PDB entry 8XIW | electron microscopy, 2.85 A resolution | chains E and F of the 7 polymer chains in the assembly

[Chain E]
Name: Methane monooxygenase
From: Methylosinus sporium
UniProt: Q27RN7 (Q27RN7_METSR); residue numbers follow UniProt; this construct covers 1-526
Sequence (526 residues; row label = number of the first residue in the row):
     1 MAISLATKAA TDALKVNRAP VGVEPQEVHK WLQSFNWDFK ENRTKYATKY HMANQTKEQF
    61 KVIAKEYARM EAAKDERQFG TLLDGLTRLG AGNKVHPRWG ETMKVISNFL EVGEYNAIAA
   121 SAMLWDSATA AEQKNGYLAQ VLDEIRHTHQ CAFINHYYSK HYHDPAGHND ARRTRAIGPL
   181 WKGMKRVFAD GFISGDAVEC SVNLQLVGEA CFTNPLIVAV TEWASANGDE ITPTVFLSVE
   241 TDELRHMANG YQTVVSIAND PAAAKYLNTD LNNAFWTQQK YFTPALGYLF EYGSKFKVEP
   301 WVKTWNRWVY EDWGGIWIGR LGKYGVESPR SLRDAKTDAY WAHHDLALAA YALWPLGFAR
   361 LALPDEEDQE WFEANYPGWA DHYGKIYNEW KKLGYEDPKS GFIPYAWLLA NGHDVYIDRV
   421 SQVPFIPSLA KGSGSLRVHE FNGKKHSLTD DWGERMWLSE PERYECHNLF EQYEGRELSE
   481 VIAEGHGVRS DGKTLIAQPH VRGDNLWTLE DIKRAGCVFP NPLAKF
Not modelled in the structure: 1-15
Bound ions: Fe ion site 1: Glu114, Glu144, His147, Glu243; Fe ion site 2: Glu144, Glu209, Glu243, His246
What the authors report for this chain:
  - Fe ion coordination: Glu243

[Chain F]
Name: Methane monooxygenase
From: Methylosinus sporium
UniProt: Q27RN6 (Q27RN6_METSR); residue numbers follow UniProt; this construct covers 1-395
Sequence (395 residues; each row starts with the number of its first residue):
     1 MSQPQSSQVT KRGLTDPERA AIIAAAVPDH ALDTQRKYHY FIQPRWKRLS EYEQLSCYAQ
    61 PNPDWIAGGL DWGDWTQKFH GGRPSWGNES TELRTTDWYR HRDPARRWHA PYVKDKSEEA
   121 RYTQRFLAAY SSEGSIRTID AYWRDEILNK YYGALLYNEY GLFNAHSSVG RDCLSDTIRQ
   181 SATFAGLDKV DNAQMIQMER LFIAKLVPGF DASTDVPKKI WTTDPIYAGA RGAVEEIWQG
   241 IQDWNEILWA GHAVYDATFG QFARREFFQR LATVYGDTLT PFFTAQSQTY FQTTRGAIED
   301 LFVYCLANDP EFGAHNRTFL NAWTEHYLAR SVTALKDFVG IYAKVEKVAG ATDRAGVSEA
   361 LQRVFGDWKV DYADKIGFNI DVDQKVDAVL AGFKN
Not modelled in the structure: 1-8

[Chain E / chain F interface]
Pairs across the interface (167):
  Val16(E) - Arg137(F)
  Arg18(E) - Ser132(F)
  Arg18(E) - Glu133(F)
  Arg18(E) - Gly134(F)
  Ala19(E) - Ser131(F)  hydrogen bond (backbone-side chain)
  Val21(E) - Leu127(F)
  Val21(E) - Ala128(F)
  Val21(E) - Ser131(F)  hydrogen bond (backbone-side chain)
  Val21(E) - Phe202(F)
  Val21(E) - Lys205(F)
  Gly22(E) - Lys205(F)
  Val23(E) - Gln124(F)  hydrogen bond (backbone-side chain)
  Val23(E) - Met198(F)  hydrophobic
  Val23(E) - Phe202(F)  hydrophobic
  Glu27(E) - Leu201(F)
  Glu27(E) - Lys205(F)  salt bridge
  Val28(E) - Met198(F)  hydrophobic
  Trp31(E) - Gln197(F)
  Trp31(E) - Leu201(F)
  Trp31(E) - Ser213(F)
  Ser34(E) - Tyr157(F)  hydrogen bond (backbone-side chain)
  Ser34(E) - Thr214(F)  hydrogen bond
  Ser34(E) - Lys218(F)
  Phe35(E) - Leu156(F)  hydrophobic
  Phe35(E) - Tyr157(F)
  Phe35(E) - Tyr160(F)
  Asn36(E) - Lys218(F)
  Trp37(E) - Tyr157(F)
  Trp37(E) - Trp221(F)
  Trp37(E) - Val234(F)  hydrophobic
  Trp37(E) - Glu235(F)
  Trp37(E) - Trp238(F)  hydrophobic
  Phe39(E) - Glu235(F)
  Phe39(E) - Trp238(F)  hydrophobic
  Phe39(E) - Gln239(F)
  Glu41(E) - Gln239(F)
  Asn42(E) - Gln239(F)
  Arg43(E) - Gln239(F)
  Lys45(E) - Ser168(F)  hydrogen bond
  Lys45(E) - Trp238(F)  hydrogen bond (side chain-backbone)
  Lys45(E) - Gln239(F)
  Lys45(E) - Ile241(F)  hydrogen bond (side chain-backbone)
  Lys45(E) - Gln242(F)
  Tyr46(E) - Ser168(F)
  Tyr46(E) - Arg171(F)
  Tyr46(E) - Asp172(F)  hydrogen bond
  Ile63(E) - Gln194(F)
  Ala64(E) - Lys116(F)
  Ala64(E) - Gln194(F)  hydrogen bond (backbone-side chain)
  Lys65(E) - Ala120(F)
  Lys65(E) - Asp191(F)  salt bridge
  Lys65(E) - Tyr290(F)
  Tyr67(E) - His109(F)
  Ala68(E) - Val113(F)
  Ala68(E) - Lys116(F)
  Ala68(E) - Ser117(F)
  Arg69(E) - Ser117(F)
  Ala72(E) - Val113(F)
  Ala72(E) - Ser117(F)
  Asp75(E) - His109(F)
  Asp75(E) - Val113(F)
  Glu76(E) - Lys114(F)
  Phe79(E) - Trp108(F)  hydrophobic
  Asn93(E) - Val27(F)
  Lys94(E) - Leu14(F)
  Lys94(E) - Ile23(F)
  Val95(E) - Val27(F)
  His96(E) - Ala26(F)
  Glu111(E) - Ala59(F)
  Tyr115(E) - Gln60(F)  hydrogen bond
  Tyr115(E) - Ser175(F)  hydrogen bond (side chain-backbone)
  Tyr115(E) - Asp176(F)
  Tyr115(E) - Arg179(F)  hydrogen bond
  Asn116(E) - Trp86(F)
  Ile118(E) - Arg179(F)
  Ala119(E) - Trp86(F)  hydrophobic
  Ala119(E) - Arg171(F)
  Met123(E) - Arg171(F)
  Trp125(E) - Phe163(F)  hydrophobic
  Asp126(E) - Ser167(F)  hydrogen bond
  Asp126(E) - Ser168(F)
  Ala131(E) - Tyr160(F)
  Lys134(E) - Tyr160(F)
  Lys134(E) - Asn164(F)
  Lys134(E) - Trp238(F)
  Leu138(E) - Phe163(F)  hydrophobic
  Leu138(E) - Leu187(F)  hydrophobic
  Leu142(E) - Thr183(F)
  Leu142(E) - Leu187(F)  hydrophobic
  Arg146(E) - His109(F)
  His149(E) - Leu55(F)
  His149(E) - Ser56(F)
  His149(E) - Trp108(F)
  His149(E) - His109(F)
  His149(E) - Gln180(F)  hydrogen bond
  Ala152(E) - Leu55(F)  hydrophobic
  Asn155(E) - Tyr38(F)
  His156(E) - Tyr38(F)
  Ser159(E) - Arg36(F)
  Lys160(E) - Arg36(F)  hydrogen bond (backbone-side chain)
  Tyr162(E) - Arg36(F)  hydrogen bond (backbone-side chain)
  His163(E) - Pro28(F)
  His163(E) - Ala31(F)
  His163(E) - Leu32(F)  hydrogen bond (backbone-backbone)
  Asp164(E) - Leu32(F)
  Pro165(E) - Asp33(F)
  Pro165(E) - Gln35(F)
  Pro165(E) - Arg36(F)
  Ala166(E) - Asp33(F)
  His168(E) - Tyr38(F)
  Asn169(E) - Gln35(F)  hydrogen bond (side chain-backbone)
  Asn169(E) - Lys37(F)
  Asn169(E) - Tyr38(F)
  Asn169(E) - His39(F)  hydrogen bond (backbone-side chain)
  Asp170(E) - His39(F)
  Asp170(E) - Tyr40(F)  hydrogen bond
  Asp170(E) - Phe41(F)
  Arg172(E) - His39(F)  hydrogen bond
  Arg172(E) - Gln54(F)  hydrogen bond (side chain-backbone)
  Arg172(E) - Leu55(F)
  Arg172(E) - Cys57(F)  hydrogen bond (side chain-backbone)
  Arg172(E) - Tyr58(F)
  Arg173(E) - Tyr40(F)
  Arg173(E) - Phe41(F)
  Ala176(E) - Trp72(F)
  Trp181(E) - Asp71(F)  hydrogen bond
  Lys182(E) - Trp72(F)
  Lys182(E) - Thr76(F)
  Arg186(E) - Thr76(F)
  Arg186(E) - Gln77(F)  hydrogen bond
  Asp190(E) - Trp75(F)
  Asp190(E) - Thr76(F)  hydrogen bond
  Asp190(E) - Gln77(F)  hydrogen bond (backbone-side chain)
  Ile193(E) - Phe79(F)
  Ile193(E) - Ser85(F)
  Ile193(E) - Trp86(F)  hydrophobic
  Ile193(E) - Arg171(F)  hydrogen bond (backbone-side chain)
  Ser194(E) - Gln77(F)  hydrogen bond
  Ser194(E) - Phe79(F)
  Ser194(E) - Ser85(F)
  Gly195(E) - Phe79(F)
  Ser225(E) - Arg12(F)
  Ser225(E) - Gly13(F)  hydrogen bond (backbone-backbone)
  Ala226(E) - Arg19(F)
  Gly228(E) - Gly13(F)
  Gly228(E) - Leu14(F)
  Glu230(E) - Arg12(F)  salt bridge
  Phe296(E) - Arg19(F)
  Arg360(E) - Leu32(F)
  Glu460(E) - His80(F)  salt bridge
  Glu462(E) - His80(F)
  Glu462(E) - Gly81(F)  hydrogen bond (side chain-backbone)
  Glu462(E) - Gly82(F)
  Arg463(E) - Thr76(F)
  Arg463(E) - Gln77(F)
  Arg463(E) - Lys78(F)  hydrogen bond (side chain-backbone)
  Arg463(E) - His80(F)
  Tyr464(E) - Thr76(F)
  Glu465(E) - Lys78(F)  salt bridge
  Cys466(E) - Asp74(F)  hydrogen bond (side chain-backbone)
  Cys466(E) - Thr76(F)
  His467(E) - Trp72(F)
  His467(E) - Gly73(F)
  Gln472(E) - Trp72(F)
  Tyr473(E) - Trp72(F)
  Ser490(E) - Asp33(F)  hydrogen bond
  Ser490(E) - Thr34(F)
Also at the interface, not in a pair above, chain E (105 interface residues in all): Pro20, Glu71, Pro97, Ala122, Val141, Ile145, Phe153, His161, Ala171, Arg175, Lys185, Gly191, Glu199, Asn227, Lys295, Gln422, Leu469, Arg489, Gly503
Also at the interface, not in a pair above, chain F (106 interface residues in all): Lys11, Ile22, His30, Pro61, Leu70, Ala110, Glu119, Arg121, Ile136, Gly161, Gly170, Val190, Met195, Leu206, Ala212, Thr222, Arg231, Ile247

[Summary]
105 residues of chain E and 106 residues of chain F are in contact, with 35 hydrogen bonds and 5 salt bridges.
Among the polar pairs are Glu27(E)-Lys205(F), Lys65(E)-Asp191(F) and Glu230(E)-Arg12(F). Glu114(E), Glu144(E),
His147(E) and Glu243(E) form the Fe ion site 1. From the paper: Fe ion coordination by Glu243(E).
Chain E is Methane monooxygenase and chain F is Methane monooxygenase, both from Methylosinus sporium; the
structure, Cryo-EM complex structure between hydroxylase and regulatory component from soluble methane
monooxygenase, was determined by electron microscopy together with 8YRD from the same study.
